5VKO - chains A and B; structure by X-ray diffraction, 1.80 A resolution.

== Chain A ==
Molecule: Transcription elongation factor SPT6
Source organism: Saccharomyces cerevisiae (strain ATCC 204508 / S288c)
Reference sequence: P23615 (SPT6_YEAST); residues 1247-1451 here = UniProt positions 1247-1451
Amino-acid sequence (211 residues; numbered 1241 to 1451; the number before each row is that of its first residue):
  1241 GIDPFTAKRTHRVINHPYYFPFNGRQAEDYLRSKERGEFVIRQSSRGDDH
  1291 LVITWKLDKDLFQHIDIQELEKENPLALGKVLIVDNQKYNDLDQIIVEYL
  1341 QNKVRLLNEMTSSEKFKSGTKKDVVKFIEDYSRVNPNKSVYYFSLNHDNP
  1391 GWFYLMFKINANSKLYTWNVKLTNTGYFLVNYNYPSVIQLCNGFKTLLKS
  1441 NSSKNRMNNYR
Not modelled in the structure: 1241-1249, 1451
Sequence notes: expression tag (1241-1246)

== Chain B ==
Molecule: DNA-directed RNA polymerase II subunit RPB1
Notes: EC 2.7.7.6
Reference sequence: P04050 (RPB1_YEAST); residues 1468-1500 here = UniProt positions 1468-1500
Amino-acid sequence (34 residues; row label = number of the first residue in the row):
  1467 CGGVTPYSNESGLVNADLDVKDELMFSPLVDSGS
Not modelled in the structure: 1467-1468, 1500
Sequence notes: expression tag (1467)
Modified / non-standard residues: Thr-1471 (phosphothreonine; TPO); Ser-1493 (phosphoserine; SEP)
Curated features (UniProtKB/Swiss-Prot):
  - modified residue: Thr-1471 (Phosphothreonine)
From the paper describing this entry:
  - post-translational modification sites: Thr-1471, Tyr-1473, Ser-1493
  - mutagenesis - T1471A, Y1473A: unchanged growth
  - contacts within the chain: Thr-1471/Tyr-1473 (water-mediated contact)
  - conformationally variable residues (order/disorder transition): Leu-1479

== How chain A and chain B interact ==
Contacting residue pairs - 71 pairs, chain A then chain B:
  Asn-1263(A) / Thr-1471(B)
  Gly-1264(A) / Thr-1471(B)
  Arg-1282(A) / Thr-1471(B)
  Ser-1284(A) / Tyr-1473(B)
  Ser-1285(A) / Gly-1469(B)
  Ser-1285(A) / Thr-1471(B)
  Arg-1286(A) / Tyr-1473(B)
  Arg-1286(A) / Glu-1476(B)  salt bridge
  Val-1292(A) / Tyr-1473(B)
  Gln-1303(A) / Ser-1474(B)  hydrogen bond
  Gln-1303(A) / Asn-1475(B)
  His-1304(A) / Thr-1471(B)
  His-1304(A) / Pro-1472(B)
  His-1304(A) / Tyr-1473(B)
  Asp-1306(A) / Tyr-1473(B)
  Asp-1306(A) / Glu-1476(B)
  Asp-1325(A) / Asn-1475(B)  hydrogen bond
  Lys-1343(A) / Asn-1475(B)  hydrogen bond
  Lys-1355(A) / Ser-1493(B)
  Asn-1377(A) / Met-1491(B)
  Lys-1378(A) / Met-1491(B)
  Ser-1379(A) / Leu-1490(B)
  Ser-1379(A) / Met-1491(B)  hydrogen bond (side chain-backbone)
  Ser-1379(A) / Phe-1492(B)
  Val-1380(A) / Phe-1492(B)
  Tyr-1381(A) / Phe-1492(B)  hydrophobic
  Tyr-1381(A) / Ser-1493(B)
  Asn-1386(A) / Leu-1479(B)
  Asn-1389(A) / Ser-1477(B)
  Asn-1389(A) / Leu-1479(B)
  Pro-1390(A) / Ser-1474(B)  hydrogen bond (backbone-side chain)
  Trp-1392(A) / Ser-1474(B)  hydrogen bond (side chain-backbone)
  Trp-1392(A) / Ser-1477(B)
  Trp-1392(A) / Leu-1479(B)  hydrophobic
  Ile-1399(A) / Asp-1488(B)
  Ile-1399(A) / Glu-1489(B)
  Ile-1399(A) / Leu-1490(B)  hydrophobic
  Asn-1400(A) / Asp-1488(B)  hydrogen bond
  Lys-1404(A) / Asp-1485(B)  salt bridge
  Tyr-1406(A) / Asp-1483(B)
  Tyr-1406(A) / Leu-1484(B)
  Tyr-1406(A) / Asp-1485(B)  hydrogen bond
  Tyr-1406(A) / Val-1486(B)
  Thr-1407(A) / Ala-1482(B)
  Trp-1408(A) / Asn-1481(B)
  Trp-1408(A) / Ala-1482(B)  hydrogen bond (side chain-backbone)
  Asn-1409(A) / Leu-1479(B)
  Asn-1409(A) / Val-1480(B)  hydrogen bond (side chain-backbone)
  Asn-1409(A) / Asn-1481(B)  hydrogen bond (backbone-side chain)
  Lys-1411(A) / Asn-1475(B)  hydrogen bond (side chain-backbone)
  Val-1420(A) / Asn-1481(B)
  Ile-1428(A) / Val-1496(B)  hydrophobic
  Ile-1428(A) / Asp-1497(B)
  Ile-1428(A) / Ser-1498(B)
  Asn-1432(A) / Leu-1495(B)
  Asn-1432(A) / Val-1496(B)  hydrogen bond (side chain-backbone)
  Phe-1434(A) / Phe-1492(B)  hydrophobic
  Lys-1435(A) / Ser-1493(B)  hydrogen bond (side chain-backbone)
  Lys-1435(A) / Pro-1494(B)  hydrogen bond (side chain-backbone)
  Lys-1435(A) / Leu-1495(B)
  Thr-1436(A) / Leu-1495(B)
  Leu-1438(A) / Leu-1484(B)  hydrophobic
  Leu-1438(A) / Leu-1490(B)
  Leu-1438(A) / Phe-1492(B)  hydrophobic
  Lys-1439(A) / Leu-1490(B)
  Ser-1442(A) / Asp-1488(B)
  Asn-1445(A) / Leu-1484(B)  hydrogen bond (side chain-backbone)
  Asn-1445(A) / Val-1486(B)  hydrogen bond (side chain-backbone)
  Asn-1445(A) / Lys-1487(B)
  Arg-1446(A) / Lys-1487(B)
  Arg-1446(A) / Glu-1489(B)  salt bridge
Also at the interface, not in a pair above, chain A (49 interface residues in all): Ile-1305, Tyr-1339, Phe-1397, Ser-1403, Leu-1412, Leu-1419, Gln-1429, Asn-1441
Also at the interface, not in a pair above, chain B (29 interface residues in all): Gly-1478
The authors on this interface:
  - residue pairs: Gly-1264(A)/Thr-1471(B) (hydrogen bond), Arg-1282(A)/Thr-1471(B), Ser-1285(A)/Thr-1471(B) (water-mediated contact), Ser-1285(A)/Tyr-1473(B) (water-mediated contact), Lys-1435(A)/Ser-1493(B)
  - interface residues, chain B: Tyr-1473(B), Ser-1474(B), Asn-1475(B), Glu-1476(B)

== Summary ==
49 residues of chain A face 29 of chain B across their interface, with 17 hydrogen bonds and 3 salt bridges.
Polar contacts include Arg-1286(A)/Glu-1476(B), Lys-1404(A)/Asp-1485(B) and Arg-1446(A)/Glu-1489(B). The paper
describes a hydrogen bond between Gly-1264(A) and Thr-1471(B); contacts between Arg-1282(A) and Thr-1471(B)
and Lys-1435(A) and Ser-1493(B); water-mediated contacts between Ser-1285(A) and Thr-1471(B) and Ser-1285(A)
and Tyr-1473(B). From the paper: T1471A and Y1473A of chain B leave growth unchanged; interface residues
Tyr-1473(B), Ser-1474(B) and Asn-1475(B) among others.
Here chain A is Transcription elongation factor SPT6 (Saccharomyces cerevisiae (strain ATCC 204508 / S288c))
and chain B is DNA-directed RNA polymerase II subunit RPB1. Entry 5VKO (SPT6 tSH2-RPB1 1468-1500 pT1471,
pS1493) was determined by X-ray diffraction together with 5VKL from the same study.
